Entry 1XDT (X-ray diffraction, 2.65 A resolution); this record covers chains T and R.

[Chain T]
Protein: Diphtheria toxin
From: Corynebacterium diphtheriae
Notes: EC 2.4.2.36
UniProtKB: P00588 (DTX_CORBE); residues 1-535 here correspond to UniProt positions 33-567 (UniProt number = residue number + 32)
Chain sequence (535 residues; numbered 1 to 535; the number before each row is that of its first residue):
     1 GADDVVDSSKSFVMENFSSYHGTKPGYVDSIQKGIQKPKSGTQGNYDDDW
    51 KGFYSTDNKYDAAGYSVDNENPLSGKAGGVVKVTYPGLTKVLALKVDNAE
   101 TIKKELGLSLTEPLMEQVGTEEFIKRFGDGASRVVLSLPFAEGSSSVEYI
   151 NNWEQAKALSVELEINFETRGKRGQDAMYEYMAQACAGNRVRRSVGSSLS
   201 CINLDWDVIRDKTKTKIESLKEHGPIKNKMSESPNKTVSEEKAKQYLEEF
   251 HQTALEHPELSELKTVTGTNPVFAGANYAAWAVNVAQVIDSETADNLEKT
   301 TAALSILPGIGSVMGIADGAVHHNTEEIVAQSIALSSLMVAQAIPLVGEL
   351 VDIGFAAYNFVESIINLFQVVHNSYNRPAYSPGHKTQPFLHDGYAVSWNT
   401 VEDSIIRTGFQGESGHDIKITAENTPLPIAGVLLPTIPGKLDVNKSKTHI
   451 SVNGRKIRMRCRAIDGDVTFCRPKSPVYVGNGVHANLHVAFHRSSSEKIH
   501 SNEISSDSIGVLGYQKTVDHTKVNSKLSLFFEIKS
Unresolved in the structure: 39-44, 189-199
Curated features (UniProtKB/Swiss-Prot):
  - active site: Glu148
  - binding site (NAD(+)): His21, Tyr65
  - site: Trp153 (Modification inactivates enzyme), Arg193, Ser194 (Cleavage)
Disulfides: Cys186-Cys201, Cys461-Cys471
What the authors report for this chain:
  - conformationally variable residues (loop rearrangement, order/disorder transition): Lys39 to Asn45, Pro435 to Gly439, Arg462 to Phe470, His500 to Ser508, Lys516 to Lys522
  - mutagenesis - S508F (100-fold), S525F (8000-fold): decreased binding to Heparin-binding epidermal growth factor (chain R) (citing earlier work)

[Chain R]
Protein: Heparin-binding epidermal growth factor
From: Homo sapiens
Notes: fragment: extracellular domain
UniProtKB: Q99075 (HBEGF_HUMAN); residue numbers follow UniProt; this construct covers 73-147
Chain sequence (79 residues; numbered 69 to 147; the number before each row is that of its first residue):
    69 GSHMRVTLSSKPQALATPNKEEHGKRKKKGKGLGKKRDPCLRKYKDFCIH
   119 GECKYVKELRAPSCICHPGYHGERCHGLS
Unresolved in the structure: 69-106
Curated features (UniProtKB/Swiss-Prot):
  - site: Glu141 (Plays a critical role in diphtheria toxin binding and toxin sensitivity)
  - glycosylation (O-linked (GalNAc...) threonine): Thr75, Thr85
Disulfides: Cys108-Cys121, Cys116-Cys132, Cys134-Cys143
What the authors report for this chain:
  - contacts within the chain: Asp114-Arg142 (hydrogen bond), Phe115-Arg142 (hydrogen bond)

[Chain T / chain R interface]
Residue-residue contacts - 47 pairs, chain T then chain R:
  Ser381(T) - Ser147(R)  hydrogen bond
  Pro382(T) - Ser147(R)
  His384(T) - Ser147(R)  hydrogen bond (side chain-backbone)
  His391(T) - Glu141(R)  salt bridge
  Ala430(T) - Leu127(R)  hydrophobic
  Leu433(T) - Ser131(R)
  Leu433(T) - Ile133(R)  hydrophobic
  Arg462(T) - Lys125(R)
  Arg462(T) - Glu126(R)  salt bridge
  Ile464(T) - Val124(R)  hydrophobic
  Asp465(T) - Lys122(R)  salt bridge
  Asp467(T) - Lys122(R)  salt bridge
  Val468(T) - Ile133(R)  hydrophobic
  Phe470(T) - Val124(R)  hydrophobic
  Phe470(T) - Glu126(R)
  Phe470(T) - Leu127(R)  hydrophobic
  Arg472(T) - Glu126(R)
  Ile504(T) - Pro136(R)
  Ser505(T) - His135(R)
  Ser505(T) - Pro136(R)
  Ser506(T) - Ile133(R)
  Ser506(T) - Cys134(R)  hydrogen bond (side chain-backbone)
  Ser506(T) - Pro136(R)
  Asp507(T) - Pro136(R)
  Asp507(T) - Gly137(R)  hydrogen bond (side chain-backbone)
  Leu512(T) - Leu127(R)  hydrophobic
  Gln515(T) - Leu127(R)  hydrogen bond (side chain-backbone)
  Lys516(T) - Glu141(R)  salt bridge
  Val518(T) - Phe115(R)
  Val518(T) - Arg142(R)
  Asp519(T) - Arg142(R)  salt bridge
  Thr521(T) - Phe115(R)
  Thr521(T) - Pro130(R)
  Lys522(T) - Ala129(R)
  Lys522(T) - Pro130(R)
  Val523(T) - Pro130(R)
  Asn524(T) - Leu127(R)
  Asn524(T) - Glu141(R)
  Ser525(T) - Glu141(R)
  Lys526(T) - Cys132(R)  hydrogen bond (side chain-backbone)
  Lys526(T) - Cys134(R)
  Lys526(T) - Gly140(R)
  Lys526(T) - Glu141(R)  hydrogen bond (backbone-side chain)
  Phe530(T) - Gly137(R)
  Phe530(T) - Tyr138(R)
  Phe530(T) - His139(R)
  Phe530(T) - Ser147(R)
Other interface residues (no listed pair), chain T (31 interface residues in all): Phe389, Ser528
Other interface residues (no listed pair), chain R (24 interface residues in all): Tyr112, Tyr123, Cys143
Interface features reported in the paper:
  - pairs named by the authors: Ser381(T)-Ser147(R) (hydrogen bond), His384(T)-Ser147(R), His391(T)-Glu141(R), Ala430(T)-Leu127(R), Leu433(T)-Ser131(R), Leu433(T)-Ile133(R) (hydrophobic contact), Arg462(T)-Glu126(R) (salt bridge), Asp465(T)-Lys122(R) (salt bridge), Asp467(T)-Lys122(R) (salt bridge), Val468(T)-Ile133(R) (hydrophobic contact), Phe470(T)-Val124(R), Phe470(T)-Leu127(R), Ser505(T)-Ile133(R), Ser506(T)-Cys134(R), Asp507(T)-Gly137(R) (hydrogen bond), Ser508(T)-Tyr138(R), Leu512(T)-Leu127(R), Gln515(T)-Leu127(R), Lys516(T)-Glu141(R), Val518(T)-Phe115(R) (hydrophobic contact), Asp519(T)-Arg142(R) (salt bridge), Thr521(T)-Tyr112(R) (hydrophobic contact), Thr521(T)-Phe115(R) (hydrophobic contact), Val523(T)-Phe115(R) (hydrophobic contact), Asn524(T)-Leu127(R) (hydrophobic contact), Asn524(T)-Pro130(R), Lys526(T)-Cys132(R) (hydrogen bond), Lys526(T)-Glu141(R) (hydrogen bond), Lys526(T)-Gly140(R), Ser528(T)-Tyr138(R) (water-mediated contact), Ser528(T)-Gly140(R) (water-mediated contact), Phe530(T)-Gly137(R)
  - interface residues, chain T: Phe389(T)
  - interface residues, chain R: Phe115(R), Ala129(R), Pro130(R), Cys134(R), Pro136(R), Cys143(R)

[Overview]
31 residues of chain T face 24 of chain R across their interface, with 7 hydrogen bonds and 6 salt bridges.
Polar pairs include His391(T)-Glu141(R), Arg462(T)-Glu126(R) and Asp465(T)-Lys122(R). The authors report
hydrogen bonds between Ser381(T) and Ser147(R), Asp507(T) and Gly137(R) and Lys526(T) and Cys132(R) among
others; contacts between His384(T) and Ser147(R), His391(T) and Glu141(R) and Ala430(T) and Leu127(R) among
others; hydrophobic contacts between Leu433(T) and Ile133(R), Val468(T) and Ile133(R) and Val518(T) and
Phe115(R) among others. The paper reports that S508F and S525F of chain T reduce binding to Heparin-binding
epidermal growth factor (chain R); interface residues Phe389(T) and Phe115(R) among others.
Here chain T is Diphtheria toxin (Corynebacterium diphtheriae) and chain R is Heparin-binding epidermal growth
factor (Homo sapiens). Entry 1XDT (Complex of diphtheria toxin and heparin-binding epidermal growth factor)
was determined by X-ray diffraction.
